3NFF - chains A and B of the 4 polymer chains in the assembly; structure by X-ray diffraction, 3.24 A resolution.

Chain A:
Name: RNA polymerase I subunit A49
Source organism: Candida glabrata
Notes: EC 2.7.7.6; fragment: N-terminal domain
UniProtKB: Q6FNZ9 (Q6FNZ9_CANGA); aligned to UniProt positions 1-118 over residues 1-118 (the alignment contains insertions or deletions, so no single offset holds)
Chain sequence (122 residues; numbered -2 to 119; the number before each row is that of its first residue; numbers below 1 keep their minus sign (Gly-2 is residue -2)):
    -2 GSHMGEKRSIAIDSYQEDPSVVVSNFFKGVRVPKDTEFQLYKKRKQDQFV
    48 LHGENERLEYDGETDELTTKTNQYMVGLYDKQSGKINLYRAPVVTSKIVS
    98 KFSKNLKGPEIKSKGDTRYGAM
Disordered / not traced: -2 to 5, 105-119
Construct notes: expression tag (-2 to 0); engineered mutation Met72 (Val in Q6FNZ9)

Chain B:
Name: RNA polymerase I subunit A34.5
Source organism: Candida glabrata
Notes: EC 2.7.7.6
UniProtKB: Q6FQI3 (Q6FQI3_CANGA); numbering as in UniProt (aligned over 25-143)
Chain sequence (121 residues; each row starts with the number of its first residue):
    23 MGYQPPSDYKQCKHLKSFPVSELKGDNKELWLMKVPANIDISQLKSLPLD
    73 TDATVSTVELGSKNFNVLQNTSTQEGSDNTNLSLLIPSEKKKETLKVATS
   123 KDNKSVYFDRVFTISETARIP
Disordered / not traced: 23-24, 111-112, 124-126, 140-143
Construct notes: expression tag (23-24); engineered mutation Met55 (Leu in Q6FQI3)

Interface between chain A and chain B:
Contacting residue pairs (55):
  Glu14(A) with Lys32(B), salt bridge
  Arg41(A) with Ala59(B); Ile61(B); Asp62(B), salt bridge
  Gln45(A) with Tyr31(B)
  Phe46(A) with Tyr31(B)
  Val47(A) with Tyr25(B); Tyr31(B), hydrophobic
  Leu48(A) with Leu107(B), hydrophobic
  His49(A) with Tyr25(B)
  Asp58(A) with Tyr25(B)
  Glu60(A) with Tyr31(B), hydrogen bond
  Lys67(A) with Ala59(B)
  Thr68(A) with Pro58(B); Ala59(B), hydrogen bond (backbone-backbone)
  Asn69(A) with Lys56(B); Val57(B); Pro58(B); Ala59(B)
  Gln70(A) with Met55(B); Lys56(B); Val57(B), hydrogen bond (backbone-backbone); Pro58(B); Ala59(B); Ile61(B), hydrogen bond (side chain-backbone); Ile63(B)
  Tyr71(A) with Met55(B); Lys56(B)
  Met72(A) with Trp53(B); Leu54(B); Met55(B), hydrogen bond (backbone-backbone); Ile63(B), hydrophobic
  Val73(A) with Trp53(B); Leu106(B), hydrophobic; Phe130(B), hydrophobic
  Gly74(A) with Glu51(B); Leu52(B); Trp53(B), hydrogen bond (backbone-backbone)
  Leu75(A) with Phe40(B), hydrophobic; Leu45(B), hydrophobic; Glu51(B); Leu52(B), hydrophobic
  Tyr76(A) with Asn49(B); Lys50(B); Glu51(B), hydrogen bond (backbone-backbone)
  Asp77(A) with Asn49(B); Lys50(B)
  Lys78(A) with Asn49(B), hydrogen bond (backbone-backbone); Glu51(B)
  Gln79(A) with Asn49(B), hydrogen bond
  Ile83(A) with Trp53(B), hydrophobic
  Asn84(A) with Glu44(B)
  Leu85(A) with Met55(B), hydrophobic
  Tyr86(A) with Phe40(B), hydrophobic; Pro41(B)
Interface residues without a listed pair, chain A (27 interface residues in all): Glu51
Interface residues without a listed pair, chain B (30 interface residues in all): Pro28, Ser39, Asn60, Leu69, Leu117, Ile136

Summary:
The interface between chain A and chain B involves 27 residues on one side and 30 on the other, with 9
hydrogen bonds and 2 salt bridges. Polar contacts include Glu14(A)-Lys32(B), Arg41(A)-Asp62(B) and
Glu60(A)-Tyr31(B).
Chain A is RNA polymerase I subunit A49 and chain B is RNA polymerase I subunit A34.5, both from Candida
glabrata; the structure, Crystal structure of extended Dimerization module of RNA polymerase I subcomplex
A49/A34.5, was determined by X-ray diffraction together with 3NFG, 3NFH and 3NFI from the same study.
